5GKJ - chains A and B; structure by X-ray diffraction, 3.20 A resolution.

== Chain A (and B) ==
Molecule: Endonuclease EndoMS
From: Thermococcus kodakarensis KOD1
Notes: EC 3.1.-.-; chain B of this document is another copy of the same molecule, construct and numbering; everything in this record applies to it too
UniProt: Q5JER9 (NUCS_THEKO); residues 1-252 here = UniProt positions 1-252
Amino-acid sequence (252 residues; each row starts with the number of its first residue):
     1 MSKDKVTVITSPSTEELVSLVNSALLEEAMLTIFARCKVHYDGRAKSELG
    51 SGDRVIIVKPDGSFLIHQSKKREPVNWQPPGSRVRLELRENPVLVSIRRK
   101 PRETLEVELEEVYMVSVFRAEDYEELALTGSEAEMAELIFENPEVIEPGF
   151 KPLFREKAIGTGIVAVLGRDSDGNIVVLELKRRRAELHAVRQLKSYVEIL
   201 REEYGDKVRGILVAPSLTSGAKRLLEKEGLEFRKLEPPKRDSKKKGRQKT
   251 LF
Not modelled in the structure: 1-4, 124-133, 155-164, 238-252 (chain B: 1-3, 124-130, 240-252)
Sequence notes: engineered mutation Ala165 (Asp in Q5JER9)

== How chain A and chain B interact ==
Contacting residue pairs (92; chain A residue first):
  Lys5(A) - Asp53(B)  salt bridge
  Lys5(A) - Tyr113(B)  hydrogen bond
  Val6(A) - Thr10(B)
  Val6(A) - Tyr113(B)  hydrophobic
  Val6(A) - Met114(B)  hydrophobic
  Val8(A) - Thr10(B)
  Val8(A) - Met114(B)  hydrophobic
  Met30(A) - Val55(B)  hydrophobic
  Met30(A) - Gln68(B)
  Thr32(A) - Phe34(B)
  Phe34(A) - Thr32(B)
  Phe34(A) - Ser116(B)
  Phe34(A) - Phe118(B)  hydrophobic
  Arg36(A) - Lys5(B)
  His40(A) - Arg184(B)
  His40(A) - Ser216(B)
  Asp42(A) - Arg184(B)  salt bridge
  Asp42(A) - Thr218(B)
  Asp53(A) - Lys5(B)  salt bridge
  Asp53(A) - Phe118(B)
  Asp53(A) - Ala120(B)
  Asp53(A) - Glu121(B)
  Arg54(A) - Phe118(B)
  Val55(A) - Met30(B)  hydrophobic
  Val55(A) - Phe118(B)  hydrophobic
  Ile57(A) - Ile57(B)  hydrophobic
  Lys59(A) - His67(B)
  Lys59(A) - Gln68(B)
  Lys59(A) - Ser69(B)
  Lys59(A) - Lys70(B)  hydrogen bond (side chain-backbone)
  Lys59(A) - Lys71(B)  hydrogen bond (side chain-backbone)
  Lys59(A) - Arg72(B)
  Asp61(A) - Lys71(B)  hydrogen bond (side chain-backbone)
  Ser63(A) - Lys71(B)  hydrogen bond (side chain-backbone)
  Leu65(A) - His67(B)
  Leu65(A) - Arg72(B)
  His67(A) - Leu65(B)
  Gln68(A) - Met30(B)
  Gln68(A) - Lys59(B)
  Gln68(A) - Tyr123(B)  hydrogen bond (side chain-backbone)
  Ser69(A) - Met30(B)
  Ser69(A) - Lys59(B)
  Ser69(A) - Pro60(B)
  Ser69(A) - Ala120(B)
  Ser69(A) - Glu121(B)
  Ser69(A) - Asp122(B)
  Lys70(A) - Lys59(B)  hydrogen bond (backbone-side chain)
  Lys70(A) - Asp61(B)
  Lys70(A) - Asp122(B)  salt bridge
  Lys71(A) - Lys59(B)  hydrogen bond (backbone-side chain)
  Lys71(A) - Asp61(B)  hydrogen bond (backbone-side chain)
  Lys71(A) - Ser63(B)  hydrogen bond (backbone-side chain)
  Lys71(A) - Pro80(B)
  Arg72(A) - Lys59(B)  hydrogen bond (backbone-side chain)
  Arg72(A) - Leu65(B)
  Arg72(A) - Trp77(B)
  Trp77(A) - Arg72(B)
  Pro80(A) - Lys71(B)
  Pro80(A) - Arg72(B)
  Arg89(A) - Ser219(B)
  Arg89(A) - Lys222(B)
  Glu90(A) - Lys234(B)  salt bridge
  Glu106(A) - Arg184(B)  salt bridge
  Glu106(A) - Leu217(B)
  Tyr113(A) - Lys5(B)
  Tyr113(A) - Val6(B)  hydrophobic
  Tyr113(A) - Phe118(B)  hydrophobic
  Met114(A) - Val8(B)  hydrophobic
  Met114(A) - Met114(B)  hydrophobic
  Ser116(A) - Phe34(B)
  Phe118(A) - Phe34(B)  hydrophobic
  Phe118(A) - Asp53(B)
  Phe118(A) - Arg54(B)
  Phe118(A) - Val55(B)  hydrophobic
  Phe118(A) - Tyr113(B)  hydrophobic
  Ala120(A) - Ser69(B)
  Glu121(A) - Ser69(B)  hydrogen bond (backbone-side chain)
  Glu121(A) - Lys70(B)
  Asp122(A) - Gly52(B)
  Asp122(A) - Arg54(B)  salt bridge
  Asp122(A) - Gln68(B)  hydrogen bond
  Asp122(A) - Ser69(B)
  Tyr123(A) - Gln68(B)
  Arg184(A) - His40(B)  hydrogen bond
  Arg184(A) - Asp42(B)
  Arg184(A) - Lys46(B)
  Arg184(A) - Glu106(B)  salt bridge
  Glu186(A) - Lys46(B)
  Thr218(A) - Asp42(B)
  Thr218(A) - Lys46(B)
  Ser219(A) - Asp42(B)
  Ser219(A) - Arg102(B)
Other interface residues (no listed pair), chain A (49 interface residues in all): Ala35, Lys46, Glu48, Ser51, Gly52, Pro60, Arg119, Arg183, Ser216
Other interface residues (no listed pair), chain B (51 interface residues in all): Ala35, Tyr41, Glu48, Ser51, Arg119, Glu186

== Overview ==
Chain A and chain B form an interface of 49 and 51 residues respectively, with 14 hydrogen bonds and 8 salt
bridges. Among the polar pairs are Lys5(A)-Asp53(B), Asp42(A)-Arg184(B) and Lys70(A)-Asp122(B).
Chain A and chain B are both Endonuclease EndoMS (Thermococcus kodakarensis KOD1); the structure, Structure of
EndoMS in apo form, was determined by X-ray diffraction together with 5GKE, 5GKF, 5GKG, 5GKH and 5GKI from the
same study.
